Entry 8RC5 (electron microscopy, 3.35 A resolution); this record covers chains 1A and 2A of the 36 polymer chains in the assembly.

[Chain 1A]
Protein: ORF016
From: Staphylococcus phage 52A
UniProt: Q4ZAS5 (Q4ZAS5_9CAUD); residue numbers follow UniProt; this construct covers 1-259
Sequence (279 residues; numbered -19 to 259; the number before each row is that of its first residue; numbers below 1 keep their minus sign (Met-19 is residue -19)):
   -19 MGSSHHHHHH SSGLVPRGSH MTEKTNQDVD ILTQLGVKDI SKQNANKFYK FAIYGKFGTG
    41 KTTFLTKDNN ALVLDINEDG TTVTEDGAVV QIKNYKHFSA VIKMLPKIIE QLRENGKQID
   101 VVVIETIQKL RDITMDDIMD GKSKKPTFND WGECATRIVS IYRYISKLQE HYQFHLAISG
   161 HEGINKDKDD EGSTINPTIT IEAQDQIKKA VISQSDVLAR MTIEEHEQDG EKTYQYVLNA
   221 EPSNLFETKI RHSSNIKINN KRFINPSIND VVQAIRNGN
Unresolved in the structure: -19 to 9, 120-126, 164-179, 205-212
Construct notes: initiating methionine (-19); expression tag (-18 to 0)
Residues lining bound ligands: ATP-gamma-S (AGS; phosphothiophosphoric acid-adenylate ester): Lys229, Ile230, Arg231, His232, Lys241
What the authors report for this chain:
  - binding site for ATP-gamma-S: Lys41, Thr42, Tyr216, Lys229, Arg231, His232

[Chain 2A]
Protein: Helix-turn-helix XRE family protein
From: Staphylococcus aureus
UniProt: A0FIL5 (A0FIL5_STAAU); residue numbers follow UniProt; this construct covers 1-224
Sequence (232 residues; numbered 1 to 232; the number before each row is that of its first residue):
     1 MIRNRLSELL SERGLKISRV AKDVKIARSS LTSMAQNDSE MIRYDAIDKL CSYLHISPSE
    61 FFEHNPINFD FTFDEEPNYK INDVFEGFEV TANITHAFSI ENFDFEILVD VELDNRQKLN
   121 FDLDVSYKET EKITNSQHRF IFTIKNEDEN IGLKKYVDSL SAGLKNLLFK KINQKLSGYV
   181 SEIIVKNIDD IEELFPNKGE KSTTLHKEIL QTDSRLSSDI FKEYLEHHHH HH
Unresolved in the structure: 196-200, 224-232
Construct notes: expression tag (225-232)

[How chain 1A and chain 2A interact]
Contacting residue pairs (5):
  Gln14(1A) - Asn82(2A)
  Gln14(1A) - Val84(2A)
  Lys87(1A) - Asn135(2A)
  Tyr144(1A) - Val90(2A)  hydrophobic
  Tyr144(1A) - Phe195(2A)  hydrophobic
Other interface residues (no listed pair), chain 1A (8 interface residues in all): Leu15, Lys83, Ser140, Arg143, Lys147
Other interface residues (no listed pair), chain 2A (8 interface residues in all): Asp83, Phe85, Leu194

[Overview]
Chain 1A and chain 2A each contribute 8 residues to their interface. Bound to chain 1A: ATP-gamma-S. From the
paper: a binding site for ATP-gamma-S at Lys41(1A), Thr42(1A) and Tyr216(1A) among others.
Here chain 1A is ORF016 (Staphylococcus phage 52A) and chain 2A is Helix-turn-helix XRE family protein
(Staphylococcus aureus). Entry 8RC5 (Complex between the RecA-like Sak4 SSAP and the SaPI2 Stl master
regulator) was determined by electron microscopy (same publication as 8Q86, 8QE9 and 8PQ8).
